Entry 3E47 (X-ray diffraction, 3.00 A resolution); this record covers chains K and W of the 28 polymer chains in the assembly.

== Chain K ==
Name: Proteasome component PRE2
Organism: Saccharomyces cerevisiae
Notes: EC 3.4.25.1
UniProtKB: P30656 (PSB5_YEAST); the construct lacks a stretch of the UniProt sequence and is renumbered around it, so the offset changes along the chain: 1-105 = UniProt 76-180; 106-181 = UniProt 183-258; 183-211 = UniProt 259-287
Sequence (212 residues; numbered 1 to 211 plus 2 insertion-coded residues; 1 number in that range is skipped by the numbering (no residue carries it; nothing is unmodelled there); the number before each row is that of its first residue; a row labelled like 10A-10B holds insertion residues (10A, then the next letters in order)):
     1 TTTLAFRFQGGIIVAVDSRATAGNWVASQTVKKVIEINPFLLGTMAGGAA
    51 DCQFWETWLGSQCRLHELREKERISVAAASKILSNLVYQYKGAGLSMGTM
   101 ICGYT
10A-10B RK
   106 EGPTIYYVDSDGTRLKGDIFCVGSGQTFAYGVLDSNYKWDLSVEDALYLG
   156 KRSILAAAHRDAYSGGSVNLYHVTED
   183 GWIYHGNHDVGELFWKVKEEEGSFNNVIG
Covalent attachments: compound ESY linked to Thr1
Residues lining bound ligands: ESY (benzyl N-[(benzyloxy)carbonyl]-L-alanyl-N~6~-[(2R,3S,4S)-3-formyl-2-hydroxy-4-methylhexanoyl]-L-lysinate): Arg19, Ala20, Lys33, Met45, Ala46, Gly47, Ala49, Ser96, Met97, Gly98, Tyr112, Asp114, Ser115, Val127, Gly128, Ser129, Gln131, Tyr168
What the authors report for this chain:
  - binding site for ESY: Thr1, Arg19, Asp114
  - catalytic residues: Thr1

== Chain W ==
Name: Proteasome component PUP3
Organism: Saccharomyces cerevisiae
Notes: EC 3.4.25.1
UniProtKB: P25451 (PSB3_YEAST); the construct lacks a stretch of the UniProt sequence and is renumbered around it, so the offset changes along the chain: -8 to -1 = UniProt 2-9; 1-36 = UniProt 10-45; 38-105 = UniProt 46-113; 106-122 = UniProt 117-133; 2 more segments
Sequence (204 residues; row label = number of the first residue in the row; note: 3 numbers in that range are skipped by the numbering (no residue carries them; nothing is unmodelled there); a row labelled like 10A-10C holds insertion residues (10A, then the next letters in order); numbers below 1 keep their minus sign (Ser-8 is residue -8)):
    -8 SDPSSING
     1 GIVVAMTGKDCVAIACDLRLGSQSLGVSNKFEKIFH
    38 YGHVFLGITGLATDVTTLNEMFRYKTNLYKLKEERAIEPETFTQLVSSSL
    88 YERRFGPYFVGPVVAGIN
10A-10C SKS
   106 GKPFIAGFDLIGCIDEA
   12A K
   123 DFIVSGTASDQLFGMCESLYEPNLEPEDLFETISQALLNAADRDALSGWG
   173 AVVYIIK
   181 KDEVVKRYLKMRQD
Swiss-Prot annotation at these positions:
  - modified residue: Ser22 (Phosphoserine)
  - cross-link: Lys62 (Glycyl lysine isopeptide (Lys-Gly) (interchain with G-Cter in ubiquitin))

== Chain K / chain W interface ==
Residue-residue contacts - 43 pairs, chain K then chain W:
  Arg19(K) with Asp194(W), salt bridge
  Asn24(K) with Asp166(W); Ala167(W), hydrogen bond (backbone-backbone); Leu168(W)
  Trp25(K) with Gln133(W); Arg165(W)
  Val26(K) with Arg165(W), hydrogen bond (backbone-side chain); Asp166(W); Ala167(W)
  Ala27(K) with Arg165(W), hydrogen bond (backbone-side chain)
  Ser28(K) with Arg165(W)
  Gln29(K) with Asp164(W), hydrogen bond (side chain-backbone); Arg192(W)
  Phe133(K) with Leu25(W), hydrophobic
  Ala163(K) with Asp194(W)
  His164(K) with Trp171(W), hydrogen bond (backbone-side chain); Gln193(W), hydrogen bond (side chain-backbone)
  Arg165(K) with Ser24(W); Leu25(W); Gly26(W), hydrogen bond (side chain-backbone); Trp171(W)
  Asp166(K) with Ser24(W)
  Ala167(K) with Arg19(W); Ser24(W), hydrogen bond (backbone-backbone); Ala167(W)
  Tyr168(K) with Ser24(W); Ala167(W), hydrophobic
  Ser169(K) with Asp194(W)
  Gly170(K) with Asp194(W)
  Gly171(K) with Arg192(W), hydrogen bond (backbone-side chain); Asp194(W), hydrogen bond (backbone-side chain)
  Asp191(K) with Arg192(W), salt bridge
  Val192(K) with Arg192(W); Asp194(W)
  Gly193(K) with Arg192(W)
  Phe196(K) with Gln193(W)
  Trp197(K) with Lys190(W); Met191(W); Gln193(W)
  Asn208(K) with Asn29(W); Lys30(W), hydrogen bond (backbone-side chain)
  Val209(K) with Asn29(W); Gln193(W)
Also at the interface, not in a pair above, chain K (26 interface residues in all): Thr21, Ile210
Also at the interface, not in a pair above, chain W (20 interface residues in all): Ser-4, Val27

== Summary ==
26 residues of chain K face 20 of chain W across their interface; the contacts include 11 hydrogen bonds and 2
salt bridges. Among the polar pairs are Arg19(K)-Asp194(W), Asp191(K)-Arg192(W) and Val26(K)-Arg165(W).
Compound ESY is covalently linked to Thr1(K). The paper reports the catalytic residue Thr1(K); a binding site
for ESY at Thr1(K), Arg19(K) and Asp114(K).
Here chain K is Proteasome component PRE2 and chain W is Proteasome component PUP3, both from Saccharomyces
cerevisiae. Entry 3E47 (Crystal Structure of the Yeast 20S Proteasome in Complex with Homobelactosin C) was
determined by X-ray diffraction.
